PDB entry 9DIL | electron microscopy, 3.30 A resolution | chains B and C of the 3 polymer chains in the assembly

== Chain B ==
Protein: Transitional endoplasmic reticulum ATPase
Organism: Homo sapiens
Notes: EC 3.6.4.6
Reference sequence: P55072 (TERA_HUMAN); residues 1-806 here = UniProt positions 1-806
Sequence (806 residues; each row starts with the number of its first residue):
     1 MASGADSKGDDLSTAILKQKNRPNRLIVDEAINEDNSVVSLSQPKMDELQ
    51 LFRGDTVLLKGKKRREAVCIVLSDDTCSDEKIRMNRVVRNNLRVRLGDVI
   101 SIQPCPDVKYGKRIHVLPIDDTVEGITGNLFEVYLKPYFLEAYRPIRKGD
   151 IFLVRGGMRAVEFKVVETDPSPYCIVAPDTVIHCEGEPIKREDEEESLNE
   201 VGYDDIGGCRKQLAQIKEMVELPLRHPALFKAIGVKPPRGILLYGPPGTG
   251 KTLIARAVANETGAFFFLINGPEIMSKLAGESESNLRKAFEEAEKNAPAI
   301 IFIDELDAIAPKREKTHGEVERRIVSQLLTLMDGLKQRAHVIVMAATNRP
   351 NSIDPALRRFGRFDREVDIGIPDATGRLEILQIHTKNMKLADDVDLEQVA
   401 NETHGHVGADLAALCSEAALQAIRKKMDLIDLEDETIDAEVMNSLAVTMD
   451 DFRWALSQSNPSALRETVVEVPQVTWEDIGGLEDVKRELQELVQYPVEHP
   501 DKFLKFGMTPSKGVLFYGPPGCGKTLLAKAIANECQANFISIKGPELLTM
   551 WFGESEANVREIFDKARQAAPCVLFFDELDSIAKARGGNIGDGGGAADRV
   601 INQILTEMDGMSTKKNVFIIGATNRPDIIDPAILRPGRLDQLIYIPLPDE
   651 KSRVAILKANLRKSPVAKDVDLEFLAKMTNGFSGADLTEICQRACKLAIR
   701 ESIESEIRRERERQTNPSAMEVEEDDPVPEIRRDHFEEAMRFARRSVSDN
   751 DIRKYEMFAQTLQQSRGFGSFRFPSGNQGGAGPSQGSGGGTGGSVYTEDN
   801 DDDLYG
Disordered / not traced: 1-199, 716-725, 769-806
Curated features (UniProtKB/Swiss-Prot):
  - region: Thr797 to Gly806 (Interaction with UBXN6)
  - motif: Asp802 to Gly806 (PIM motif)
  - binding site (ATP): Pro247 to Leu253, Asn348, His384, Gly521 to Leu526
  - modified residue: Ala2 (N-acetylalanine), Ser3 (Phosphoserine), Ser7 (Phosphoserine), Ser13 (Phosphoserine), Ser37 (Phosphoserine), Lys315 (N6,N6,N6-trimethyllysine), Thr436 (Phosphothreonine), Ser462 (Phosphoserine), Lys502 (N6-acetyllysine), Lys505 (N6-acetyllysine), Lys668 (N6-acetyllysine), Ser702 (Phosphoserine), Lys754 (N6-acetyllysine), Ser770 (Phosphoserine), Ser775 (Phosphoserine), Ser787 (Phosphoserine), Tyr805 (Phosphotyrosine)
  - cross-link (Glycyl lysine isopeptide (Lys-Gly)): Lys8 (interchain with G-Cter in SUMO2), Lys18 (interchain with G-Cter in SUMO2)
Small-molecule neighbours:
  - ADP (adenosine-5'-diphosphate), molecule 1: Asp205, Ile206, Gly207, Gly208, Cys209, Pro246, Pro247, Gly248, Thr249, Gly250, Lys251, Thr252, Leu253, Ile380, His384, Gly408, Ala409
  - ADP, molecule 2: Asp478, Ile479, Pro520, Gly521, Cys522, Gly523, Lys524, Thr525, Leu526, Ile656, Asn660, Gly684, Ala685, Thr688

== Chain C ==
Protein: Deubiquitinating protein VCPIP1
Organism: Homo sapiens
Notes: EC 3.4.19.12
Reference sequence: Q96JH7 (VCIP1_HUMAN); numbering as in UniProt (aligned over 1-1222)
Sequence (1222 residues; row label = number of the first residue in the row):
     1 MSQPPPPPPPLPPPPPPPEAPQTPSSLASAAASGGLLKRRDRRILSGSCP
    51 DPKCQARLFFPASGSVSIECTECGQRHEQQQLLGVEEVTDPDVVLHNLLR
   101 NALLGVTGAPKKNTELVKVMGLSNYHCKLLSPILARYGMDKQTGRAKLLR
   151 DMNQGELFDCALLGDRAFLIEPEHVNTVGYGKDRSGSLLYLHDTLEDIKR
   201 ANKSQECLIPVHVDGDGHCLVHAVSRALVGRELFWHALRENLKQHFQQHL
   251 ARYQALFHDFIDAAEWEDIINECDPLFVPPEGVPLGLRNIHIFGLANVLH
   301 RPIILLDSLSGMRSSGDYSATFLPGLIPAEKCTGKDGHLNKPICIAWSSS
   351 GRNHYIPLVGIKGAALPKLPMNLLPKAWGVPQDLIKKYIKLEEDGGCVIG
   401 GDRSLQDKYLLRLVAAMEEVFMDKHGIHPSLVADVHQYFYRRTGVIGVQP
   451 EEVTAAAKKAVMDNRLHKCLLCGALSELHVPPEWLAPGGKLYNLAKSTHG
   501 QLRTDKNYSFPLNNLVCSYDSVKDVLVPDYGMSNLTACNWCHGTSVRKVR
   551 GDGSIVYLDGDRTNSRSTGGKCGCGFKHFWDGKEYDNLPEAFPITLEWGG
   601 RVVRETVYWFQYESDSSLNSNVYDVAMKLVTKHFPGEFGSEILVQKVVHT
   651 ILHQTAKKNPDDYTPVNIDGAHAQRVGDVQGQESESQLPTKIILTGQKTK
   701 TLHKEELNMSKTERTIQQNITEQASVMQKRKTEKLKQEQKGQPRTVSPST
   751 IRDGPSSAPATPTKAPYSPTTSKEKKIRITTNDGRQSMVTLKSSTTFFEL
   801 QESIAREFNIPPYLQCIRYGFPPKELMPPQAGMEKEPVPLQHGDRITIEI
   851 LKSKAEGGQSAAAHSAHTVKQEDIAVTGKLSSKELQEQAEKEMYSLCLLA
   901 TLMGEDVWSYAKGLPHMFQQGGVFYSIMKKTMGMADGKHCTFPHLPGKTF
   951 VYNASEDRLELCVDAAGHFPIGPDVEDLVKEAVSQVRAEATTRSRESSPS
  1001 HGLLKLGSGGVVKKKSEQLHNVTAFQGKGHSLGTASGNPHLDPRARETSV
  1051 VRKHNTGTDFSNSSTKTEPSVFTASSSNSELIRIAPGVVTMRDGRQLDPD
  1101 LVEAQRKKLQEMVSSIQASMDRHLRDQSTEQSPSDLPQRKTEVVSSSAKS
  1151 GSLQTGLPESFPLTGGTENLNTETTDGCVADALGAAFATRSKAQRGNSVE
  1201 ELEEMDSQDAEMTNTTEPMDHS
Disordered / not traced: 1-555, 667-1222
Curated features (UniProtKB/Swiss-Prot):
  - active site: Asp216, Cys219 (Nucleophile), His354
  - modified residue: Lys408 (N6-acetyllysine), Ser747 (Phosphoserine), Ser757 (Phosphoserine), Thr763 (Phosphothreonine), Ser768 (Phosphoserine), Ser994 (Phosphoserine), Ser998 (Phosphoserine), Ser1077 (Phosphoserine), Ser1198 (Phosphoserine), Ser1207 (Phosphoserine)

== Interface between chain B and chain C ==
Pairs across the interface (14; chain B residue first):
  Asn589(B) with Trp598(C); Phe638(C)
  Arg625(B) with Phe638(C); Gly639(C)
  Pro626(B) with Phe638(C)
  Asp627(B) with Phe638(C)
  Asn750(B) with Thr631(C); Gly636(C), hydrogen bond (side chain-backbone)
  Lys754(B) with Gly636(C); Glu637(C); Phe638(C)
  Tyr755(B) with Phe638(C), hydrophobic
  Met757(B) with Pro635(C); Gly636(C)
Other interface residues (no listed pair), chain B (11 interface residues in all): Ile590, Asn624, Phe758
Other interface residues (no listed pair), chain C (9 interface residues in all): Ser640, Glu641

== In short ==
Chain B and chain C form an interface of 11 and 9 residues respectively, with 1 hydrogen bond. The
hydrogen-bonded pair is Asn750(B)-Gly636(C). Ligands of chain B: ADP. From UniProt: 15 ATP-binding residues on
chain B; 3 active-site residues on chain C.
Here chain B is Transitional endoplasmic reticulum ATPase and chain C is Deubiquitinating protein VCPIP1, both
from Homo sapiens. Entry 9DIL (Cryo-EM structure of VCP/p97 in complex with VCPIP1 (VCIP135)) was determined
by electron microscopy together with 9MQ6 from the same study.
